1GXU - chain A; structure by X-ray diffraction, 1.27 A resolution.

== Chain A ==
Molecule: Hydrogenase maturation protein hypf
Notes: fragment: acylphosphatase-like domain, residues 1-91
Reference sequence: P30131 (HYPF_ECOLI); residue numbers follow UniProt; this construct covers 1-91
Amino-acid sequence (91 residues; numbered 1 to 91; the number before each row is that of its first residue):
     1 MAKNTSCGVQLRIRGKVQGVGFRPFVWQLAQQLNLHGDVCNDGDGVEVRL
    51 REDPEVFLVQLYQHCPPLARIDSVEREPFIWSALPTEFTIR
Unresolved in the structure: 1-3
Construct notes: conflict Ala-83 (Gln in P30131)
Disulfides: Cys-7 forms a disulfide with the same residue of a neighbouring copy of this chain
Residues lining bound ligands: dihydrogenphosphate ion (2HP): Val-17, Gln-18, Gly-19, Val-20, Gly-21, Phe-22, Arg-23, Pro-24

== Overview ==
Ligands of chain A: dihydrogenphosphate ion.
Chain A is Hydrogenase maturation protein hypf; the structure, Hydrogenase Maturation Protein HypF
"acylphosphatase-like" N-terminal domain (HypF-ACP) in complex with a substrate. Crystal grown in ..., was
determined by X-ray diffraction (same publication as 1GXT).
